6DAT - chains A and B of the 3 polymer chains in the assembly; structure by X-ray diffraction, 2.35 A resolution.

[Chain A (and B)]
Molecule: Protein C-ets-1
Organism: Mus musculus
Notes: chain B of this document is another copy of the same molecule, construct and numbering; everything in this record applies to it too
Reference sequence: P27577 (ETS1_MOUSE); residue numbers follow UniProt; this construct covers 301-440
Chain sequence (140 residues; each row starts with the number of its first residue):
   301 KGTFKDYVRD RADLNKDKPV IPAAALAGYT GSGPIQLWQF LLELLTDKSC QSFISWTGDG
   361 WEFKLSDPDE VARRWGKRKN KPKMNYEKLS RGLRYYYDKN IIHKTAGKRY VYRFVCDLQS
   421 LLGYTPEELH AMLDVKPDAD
Disordered / not traced: 301, 437-440
UniProt features mapped onto this chain:
  - DNA-binding region: I335 to V415 (ETS)
  - region: F304 to A312 (Helix HI-1), A323 to T330 (Helix HI-2), L418 to L422 (Helix H4), P426 to M432 (Helix H5)
  - modified residue: K305 (N6-acetyllysine)

[How chain A and chain B interact]
Contacting residue pairs (8):
  E387(A) with K399(B), salt bridge
  R391(A) with Y395(B)
  R394(A) with R391(B); R394(B); D398(B), salt bridge
  Y395(A) with R391(B); G392(B)
  D398(A) with R391(B), salt bridge
Other interface residues (no listed pair), chain A (6 interface residues in all): Y397
Other interface residues (no listed pair), chain B (8 interface residues in all): E387, K388

[Summary]
6 residues of chain A face 8 of chain B across their interface, with 3 salt bridges. Polar contacts include
E387(A)-K399(B), R394(A)-D398(B) and D398(A)-R391(B). UniProt lists a DNA-binding region on chain A.
Both chains are Protein C-ets-1 (Mus musculus). Entry 6DAT (ETS1 in complex with synthetic SRR mimic) was
determined by X-ray diffraction (same publication as 6DA1).
